Entry 5GAI (electron microscopy, 10.50 A resolution (very low resolution: no residue pairs are listed; an interface is given only as per-side residue counts)); this record covers chains E and F of the 27 polymer chains in the assembly.

== Chain E (and F) ==
Name: Portal protein
From: Enterobacteria phage P22
Notes: chain F of this document is another copy of the same molecule, construct and numbering; everything in this record applies to it too
Reference sequence: P26744 (PORTL_BPP22); aligned to UniProt positions 5-721 over residues 5-721 (the alignment contains insertions or deletions, so no single offset holds)
Sequence (721 residues; each row starts with the number of its first residue):
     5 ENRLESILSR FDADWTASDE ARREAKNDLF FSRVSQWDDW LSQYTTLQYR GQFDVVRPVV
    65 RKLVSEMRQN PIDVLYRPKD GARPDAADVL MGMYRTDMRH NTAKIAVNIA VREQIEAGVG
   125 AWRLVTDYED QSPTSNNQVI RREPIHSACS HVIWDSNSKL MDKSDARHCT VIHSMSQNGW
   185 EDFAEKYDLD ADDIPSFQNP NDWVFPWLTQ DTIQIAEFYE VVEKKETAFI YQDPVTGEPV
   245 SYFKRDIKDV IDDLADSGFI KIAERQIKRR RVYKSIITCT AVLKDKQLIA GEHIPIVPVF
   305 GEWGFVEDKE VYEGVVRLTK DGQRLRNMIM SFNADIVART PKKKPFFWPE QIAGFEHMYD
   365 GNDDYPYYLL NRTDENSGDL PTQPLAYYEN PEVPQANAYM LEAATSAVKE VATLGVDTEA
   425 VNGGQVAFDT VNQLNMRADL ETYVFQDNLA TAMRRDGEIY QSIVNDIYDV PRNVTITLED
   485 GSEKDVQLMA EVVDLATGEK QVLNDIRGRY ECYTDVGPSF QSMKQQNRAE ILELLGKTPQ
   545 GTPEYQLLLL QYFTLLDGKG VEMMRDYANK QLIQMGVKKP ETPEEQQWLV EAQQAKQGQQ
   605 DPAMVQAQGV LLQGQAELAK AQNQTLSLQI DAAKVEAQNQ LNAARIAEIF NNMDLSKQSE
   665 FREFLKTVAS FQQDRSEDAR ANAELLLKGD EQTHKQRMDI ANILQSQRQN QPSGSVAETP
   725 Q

== Chain E / chain F interface ==
At this resolution (10 A) residue pairs are not listed: 222 residues of chain E and 211 of chain F lie at the interface.

== In short ==
Chain E and chain F form an interface of 222 and 211 residues respectively.
Chain E and chain F are both Portal protein (Enterobacteria phage P22); the structure, Probabilistic
Structural Models of Mature P22 Bacteriophage Portal, Hub, and Tailspike proteins, was determined by electron
microscopy.
